Entry 4E5N (X-ray diffraction, 1.70 A resolution); this record covers chain A.

[Chain A]
Name: Thermostable phosphite dehydrogenase
Organism: Pseudomonas stutzeri
Chain sequence (330 residues; each row starts with the number of its first residue):
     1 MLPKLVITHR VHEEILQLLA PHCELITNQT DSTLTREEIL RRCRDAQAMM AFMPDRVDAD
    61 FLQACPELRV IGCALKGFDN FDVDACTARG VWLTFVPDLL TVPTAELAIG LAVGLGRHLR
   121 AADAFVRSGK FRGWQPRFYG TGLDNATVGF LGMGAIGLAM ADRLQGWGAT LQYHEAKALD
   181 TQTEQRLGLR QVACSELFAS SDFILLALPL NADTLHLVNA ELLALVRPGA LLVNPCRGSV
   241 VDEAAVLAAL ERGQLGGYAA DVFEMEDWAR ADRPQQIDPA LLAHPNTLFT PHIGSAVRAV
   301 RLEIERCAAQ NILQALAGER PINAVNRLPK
Disordered / not traced: 330
Residues lining bound ligands: NAD (nicotinamide-adenine-dinucleotide): Lys76, Gly77, Asp79, Leu100, Thr101, Thr104, Leu151, Gly152, Met153, Gly154, Ala155, Ile156, Gly157, His174, Glu175, Ala176, Lys177, Ala207, Leu208, Pro209, Thr214, Leu217, Pro235, Cys236, Arg237, Asp261, Val262, His292, Gly294, Ser295
What the authors report for this chain:
  - binding site for NAD: Lys76, Leu151, His174 to Ala178, Ala207 to Thr214
  - catalytic residues: Arg237, Glu266, His292 (citing earlier work)
  - contacts within the chain: Asp79-Arg237
  - mutagenesis - D79A (2600-fold): decreased catalytic activity (citing earlier work)
  - catalytic residues: Arg301 (proposed by the authors, not directly observed)
  - mutagenesis - E175A, E175A/A176R (1000-fold): increased catalytic activity on NADP+ (citing earlier work)
  - mutagenesis - E175A (4-fold), E175A/A176R: increased catalytic activity on NAD (citing earlier work)
  - specificity-determining residues: Glu175
  - specificity-determining residues: Ala176 (citing earlier work)

[In short]
Ligands of chain A: NAD. The paper reports catalytic residues Arg237, Glu266 and His292 among others; E175A
and E175A/A176R increase catalytic activity on NADP+.
Chain A is Thermostable phosphite dehydrogenase (Pseudomonas stutzeri); the structure, Thermostable phosphite
dehydrogenase in complex with NAD, was determined by X-ray diffraction, deposited together with 4E5K, 4E5M,
4E5P and 4EBF.
